Entry 1JLF (X-ray diffraction, 2.60 A resolution); this record covers chains A and B.

[Chain A]
Name: HIV-1 RT A-chain
Source organism: HIV-1 M:B_HXB2R
Notes: EC 2.7.7.49; fragment: p66
Reference sequence: P04585 (POL_HV1H2); residues 1-560 here correspond to UniProt positions 587-1146 (UniProt number = residue number + 586)
Amino-acid sequence (560 residues; row label = number of the first residue in the row):
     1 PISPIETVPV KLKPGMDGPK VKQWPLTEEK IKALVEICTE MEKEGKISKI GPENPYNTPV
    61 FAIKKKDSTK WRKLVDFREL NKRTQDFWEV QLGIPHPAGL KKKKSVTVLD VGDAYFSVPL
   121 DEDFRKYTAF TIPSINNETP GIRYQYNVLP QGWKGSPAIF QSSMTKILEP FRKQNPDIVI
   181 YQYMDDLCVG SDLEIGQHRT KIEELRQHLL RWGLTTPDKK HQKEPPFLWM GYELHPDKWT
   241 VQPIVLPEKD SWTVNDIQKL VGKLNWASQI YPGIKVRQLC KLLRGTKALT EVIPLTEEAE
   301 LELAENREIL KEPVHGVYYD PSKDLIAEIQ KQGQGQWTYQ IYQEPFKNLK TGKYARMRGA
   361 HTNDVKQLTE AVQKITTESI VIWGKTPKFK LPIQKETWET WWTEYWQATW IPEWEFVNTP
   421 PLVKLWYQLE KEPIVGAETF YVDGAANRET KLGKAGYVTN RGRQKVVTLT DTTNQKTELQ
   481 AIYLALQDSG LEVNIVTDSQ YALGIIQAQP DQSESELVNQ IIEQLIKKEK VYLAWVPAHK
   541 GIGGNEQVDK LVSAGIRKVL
Not modelled in the structure: 540-560
Modified residues: Cys280 (3-sulfinoalanine; CSD)
Differences from the reference sequence: engineered mutation Cys188 (Tyr343 in P04585); modified residue (280)
Small-molecule neighbours: non-nucleoside rt inhibitor nevirapine (NVP; 11-cyclopropyl-5,11-dihydro-4-methyl-6H-dipyrido[3,2-b:2',3'-e][1,4]diazepin-6-one): Pro95, Leu100, Lys101, Val106, Val179, Tyr181, Cys188, Val189, Gly190, Phe227, Trp229, Leu234, His235, Pro236, Tyr318
UniProt features mapped onto this chain:
  - binding site (Mg(2+)): Asp186
  - site: Trp402 (Essential for RT p66/p51 heterodimerization)

[Chain B]
Name: HIV-1 RT B-chain
Source organism: HIV-1 M:B_HXB2R
Notes: EC 2.7.7.49; fragment: p51
Reference sequence: P04585 (POL_HV1H2); residues 1-440 here correspond to UniProt positions 587-1026 (UniProt number = residue number + 586)
Amino-acid sequence (440 residues; numbered 1 to 440; the number before each row is that of its first residue):
     1 PISPIETVPV KLKPGMDGPK VKQWPLTEEK IKALVEICTE MEKEGKISKI GPENPYNTPV
    61 FAIKKKDSTK WRKLVDFREL NKRTQDFWEV QLGIPHPAGL KKKKSVTVLD VGDAYFSVPL
   121 DEDFRKYTAF TIPSINNETP GIRYQYNVLP QGWKGSPAIF QSSMTKILEP FRKQNPDIVI
   181 YQYMDDLCVG SDLEIGQHRT KIEELRQHLL RWGLTTPDKK HQKEPPFLWM GYELHPDKWT
   241 VQPIVLPEKD SWTVNDIQKL VGKLNWASQI YPGIKVRQLC KLLRGTKALT EVIPLTEEAE
   301 LELAENREIL KEPVHGVYYD PSKDLIAEIQ KQGQGQWTYQ IYQEPFKNLK TGKYARMRGA
   361 HTNDVKQLTE AVQKITTESI VIWGKTPKFK LPIQKETWET WWTEYWQATW IPEWEFVNTP
   421 PLVKLWYQLE KEPIVGAETF
Not modelled in the structure: 1-5, 89-92, 213-231, 433-440
Differences from the reference sequence: engineered mutation Cys188 (Tyr343 in P04585)
UniProt features mapped onto this chain:
  - binding site (Mg(2+)): Asp186
  - site: Trp402 (Essential for RT p66/p51 heterodimerization)

[Chain A / chain B interface]
Residue-residue contacts - 94 pairs, chain A then chain B:
  Val8(A) - Glu53(B)
  Pro9(A) - Glu53(B)
  Gln85(A) - Glu53(B)  hydrogen bond (side chain-backbone)
  Asp86(A) - Pro55(B)
  Phe87(A) - Pro52(B)
  Phe87(A) - Pro55(B)
  Trp88(A) - Pro52(B)  hydrogen bond (backbone-backbone)
  Trp88(A) - Asn54(B)
  Trp88(A) - Pro55(B)
  Trp88(A) - Asn57(B)
  Trp88(A) - Arg143(B)
  Gln91(A) - Asn137(B)  hydrogen bond (side chain-backbone)
  Gln91(A) - Thr139(B)
  Gln91(A) - Pro140(B)
  Gly93(A) - Asn137(B)  hydrogen bond (backbone-side chain)
  Ile94(A) - Asn137(B)
  Pro95(A) - Asn136(B)
  Pro95(A) - Asn137(B)
  His96(A) - Asn136(B)  hydrogen bond (backbone-side chain)
  Gly99(A) - Asn136(B)
  Leu100(A) - Glu138(B)
  Gln161(A) - Pro140(B)
  Arg172(A) - Thr139(B)
  Val179(A) - Glu138(B)
  Ile180(A) - Glu138(B)
  Tyr181(A) - Asn137(B)
  Tyr181(A) - Glu138(B)
  Gln182(A) - Pro140(B)
  Lys366(A) - Gln394(B)
  Glu370(A) - Gln394(B)
  Gln373(A) - Glu396(B)
  Gln373(A) - Thr400(B)  hydrogen bond
  Thr376(A) - Trp401(B)
  Thr377(A) - Thr400(B)
  Ile380(A) - Leu26(B)
  Val381(A) - Pro25(B)  hydrophobic
  Val381(A) - Ile135(B)
  Val381(A) - Asn136(B)  hydrogen bond (backbone-backbone)
  Ile382(A) - Ile135(B)
  Ile382(A) - Asn136(B)
  Trp383(A) - Glu28(B)
  Trp383(A) - Ile135(B)
  Gly384(A) - Thr27(B)
  Gly384(A) - Glu28(B)  hydrogen bond (backbone-backbone)
  Gly384(A) - Ile135(B)
  Glu399(A) - Thr362(B)
  Trp402(A) - Lys331(B)  hydrogen bond (backbone-side chain)
  Trp402(A) - His361(B)
  Trp402(A) - Thr362(B)
  Trp402(A) - Asp364(B)  hydrogen bond
  Thr403(A) - Gly333(B)
  Thr403(A) - Gln334(B)
  Glu404(A) - Gln334(B)  hydrogen bond
  Tyr405(A) - Lys331(B)  hydrogen bond (backbone-side chain)
  Trp406(A) - Lys331(B)
  Trp406(A) - Val417(B)
  Trp406(A) - Asn418(B)
  Trp406(A) - Thr419(B)
  Gln407(A) - Lys331(B)  hydrogen bond (backbone-side chain)
  Gln407(A) - Asp364(B)
  Gln407(A) - Pro392(B)
  Gln407(A) - Ile393(B)
  Ala408(A) - Asp364(B)
  Ala408(A) - Leu368(B)  hydrophobic
  Ala408(A) - Pro392(B)  hydrogen bond (backbone-backbone)
  Ala408(A) - Ile393(B)
  Thr409(A) - Asp364(B)  hydrogen bond (backbone-side chain)
  Trp410(A) - Thr362(B)  hydrogen bond (side chain-backbone)
  Trp410(A) - Asn363(B)
  Trp410(A) - Trp401(B)
  Trp410(A) - Tyr405(B)
  Pro412(A) - Trp401(B)  hydrophobic
  Pro433(A) - Asn255(B)
  Pro433(A) - Leu289(B)  hydrophobic
  Val435(A) - Thr290(B)
  Thr439(A) - Ala288(B)
  Thr439(A) - Leu289(B)
  Tyr441(A) - Val254(B)
  Tyr441(A) - Thr286(B)
  Tyr441(A) - Lys287(B)  hydrogen bond (side chain-backbone)
  Asn460(A) - Thr286(B)
  Asn460(A) - Lys287(B)
  Asn460(A) - Ala288(B)
  Asn494(A) - Leu289(B)
  Val496(A) - Leu289(B)  hydrophobic
  Leu503(A) - Pro421(B)  hydrophobic
  Leu503(A) - Leu422(B)  hydrophobic
  Gln507(A) - Thr419(B)
  Gln507(A) - Pro421(B)
  Tyr532(A) - Asn255(B)  hydrogen bond
  Tyr532(A) - Leu289(B)  hydrophobic
  Val536(A) - Gln258(B)
  Pro537(A) - Gly262(B)
  Pro537(A) - Asn265(B)
Other interface residues (no listed pair), chain A (60 interface residues in all): Ala158, Ile159, Ser162, Thr165, Ile434, Thr459, Ala534, Trp535
Other interface residues (no listed pair), chain B (55 interface residues in all): Lys20, Val21, Tyr56, Thr131, Lys259, Gly285, Trp337, Val365, Thr397

[In short]
The interface between chain A and chain B involves 60 residues on one side and 55 on the other, with 18
hydrogen bonds. Polar contacts include Gln85(A)-Glu53(B), Gln91(A)-Asn137(B) and Gly93(A)-Asn137(B). Bound to
chain A: non-nucleoside rt inhibitor nevirapine.
Chain A is HIV-1 RT A-chain and chain B is HIV-1 RT B-chain, both from HIV-1 M:B_HXB2R; the structure, Crystal
structure of Y188C mutant HIV-1 reverse transcriptase in complex with nevirapine, was determined by X-ray
diffraction (same publication as 1JKH, 1JLA, 1JLB, 1JLC, 1JLE and 1JLG).
